6RQF - chains C and D of the 16 polymer chains in the assembly; structure by electron microscopy, 3.58 A resolution.

[Chain C]
Name: Cytochrome f
Organism: Spinacia oleracea
UniProt: P16013 (CYF_SPIOL); residues 1-285 here correspond to UniProt positions 36-320 (UniProt number = residue number + 35)
Amino-acid sequence (285 residues; row label = number of the first residue in the row):
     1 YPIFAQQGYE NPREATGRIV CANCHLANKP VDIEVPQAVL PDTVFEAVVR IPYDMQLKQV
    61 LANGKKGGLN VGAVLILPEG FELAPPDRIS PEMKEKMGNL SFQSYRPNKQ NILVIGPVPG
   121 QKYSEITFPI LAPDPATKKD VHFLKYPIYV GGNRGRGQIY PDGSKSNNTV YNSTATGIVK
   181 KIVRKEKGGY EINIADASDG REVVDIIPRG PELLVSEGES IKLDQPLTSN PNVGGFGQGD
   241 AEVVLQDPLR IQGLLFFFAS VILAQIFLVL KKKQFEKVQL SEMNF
Curated features (UniProtKB/Swiss-Prot):
  - binding site (heme): Tyr-1, Cys-21, Cys-24, His-25
Bound ions: heme c Fe: Tyr-1, His-25
Residues lining bound ligands: heme c (HEC): Tyr-1, Pro-2, Phe-4, Ala-5, Cys-21, Cys-24, His-25, Gln-59, Asn-70, Val-71, Gly-72, Ala-73, Val-74, Pro-117, Asn-153, Gly-155, Arg-156, Gly-157, Ile-159, Tyr-160, Phe-236

[Chain D]
Name: Cytochrome b6-f complex iron-sulfur subunit, chloroplastic
Organism: Spinacia oleracea
Notes: EC 7.1.1.6
UniProt: P08980 (UCRIA_SPIOL); residues 1-179 here correspond to UniProt positions 52-230 (UniProt number = residue number + 51)
Amino-acid sequence (179 residues; each row starts with the number of its first residue):
     1 ATSIPADNVP DMQKRETLNL LLLGALSLPT GYMLLPYASF FVPPGGGAGT GGTIAKDALG
    61 NDVIAAEWLK THAPGDRTLT QGLKGDPTYL VVESDKTLAT FGINAVCTHL GCVVPFNAAE
   121 NKFICPCHGS QYNNQGRVVR GPAPLSLALA HCDVDDGKVV FVPWTETDFR TGEAPWWSA
Curated features (UniProtKB/Swiss-Prot):
  - binding site ([2Fe-2S] cluster): Cys-107, His-109, Cys-125, His-128
Disulfide bonds: Cys-112/Cys-127
Bound ions: 2Fe-2S cluster Fe: Cys-107, His-109, Cys-125, His-128
Residues lining bound ligands: 2Fe-2S cluster (FES): Cys-107, His-109, Leu-110, Gly-111, Cys-112, Cys-125, Cys-127, His-128, Gly-129, Ser-130
What the authors report for this chain:
  - 2Fe-2S cluster coordination: His-128
  - catalytic residues: His-128 (citing earlier work)

[How chain C and chain D interact]
Pairs across the interface - 21 pairs, chain C then chain D:
  Gly-253(C) / Tyr-32(D)  hydrogen bond (backbone-side chain)
  Phe-257(C) / Tyr-32(D)  hydrophobic
  Phe-257(C) / Met-33(D)  hydrophobic
  Ser-260(C) / Leu-28(D)
  Ser-260(C) / Pro-29(D)
  Ala-264(C) / Pro-29(D)  hydrophobic
  Phe-267(C) / Leu-21(D)  hydrophobic
  Phe-267(C) / Leu-22(D)
  Phe-267(C) / Ala-25(D)  hydrophobic
  Leu-268(C) / Leu-22(D)  hydrophobic
  Lys-271(C) / Leu-22(D)
  Gln-274(C) / Lys-14(D)  hydrogen bond (side chain-backbone)
  Gln-274(C) / Arg-15(D)
  Gln-274(C) / Leu-18(D)
  Lys-277(C) / Ile-4(D)
  Lys-277(C) / Asn-8(D)
  Val-278(C) / Pro-10(D)
  Val-278(C) / Arg-15(D)
  Leu-280(C) / Ser-3(D)
  Leu-280(C) / Ile-4(D)  hydrophobic
  Ser-281(C) / Val-9(D)
Other interface residues (no listed pair), chain C (15 interface residues in all): Phe-256, Val-261, Leu-270
Other interface residues (no listed pair), chain D (17 interface residues in all): Asn-19, Leu-26

[Overview]
15 residues of chain C face 17 of chain D across their interface; the contacts include 2 hydrogen bonds. Polar
contacts include Gly-253(C)/Tyr-32(D) and Gln-274(C)/Lys-14(D). Bound to chain C: heme c. Chain D binds 2Fe-2S
cluster. The paper reports the catalytic residue His-128(D); 2Fe-2S cluster coordination by His-128(D).
Chain C is Cytochrome f and chain D is Cytochrome b6-f complex iron-sulfur subunit, chloroplastic, both from
Spinacia oleracea; the structure, 3.6 Angstrom cryo-EM structure of the dimeric cytochrome b6f complex from
Spinacia oleracea with natively bound ..., was determined by electron microscopy.
